8WHL - chains B and F of the 4 polymer chains in the assembly; structure by X-ray diffraction, 3.20 A resolution.

Chain B:
Protein: CLIP-associating protein 2
Source organism: Homo sapiens
UniProtKB: O75122 (CLAP2_HUMAN); residues 1251-1479 here correspond to UniProt positions 1053-1281 (UniProt number = residue number - 198)
Chain sequence (235 residues; numbered 1245 to 1479; the number before each row is that of its first residue):
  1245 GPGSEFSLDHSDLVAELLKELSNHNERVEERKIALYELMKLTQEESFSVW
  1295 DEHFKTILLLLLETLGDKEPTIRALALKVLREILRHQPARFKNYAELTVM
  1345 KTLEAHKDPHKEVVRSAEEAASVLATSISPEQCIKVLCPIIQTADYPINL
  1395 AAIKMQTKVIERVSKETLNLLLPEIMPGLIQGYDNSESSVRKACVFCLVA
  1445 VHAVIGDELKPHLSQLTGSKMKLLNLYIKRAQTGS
Unresolved in the structure: 1245-1252, 1479
Differences from the reference sequence: expression tag (1245-1250)
Reported in the primary citation:
  - mutagenesis - R1435E, L1467E: decreased localization
  - mutagenesis - L1467E: abolished binding to JAKMIP1
  - mutagenesis - L1467E: abolished binding to CENP-J
  - mutagenesis - L1467E: abolished localization to ELKS1 condensate

Chain F:
Protein: Centromere-associated protein E
Source organism: Homo sapiens
UniProtKB: Q02224 (CENPE_HUMAN); residues 487-548 here = UniProt positions 487-548
Chain sequence (66 residues; numbered 483 to 548; the number before each row is that of its first residue):
   483 GPGSATKLLNQENIESELNSLRADYDNLVLDYEQLRTEKEEMELKLKEKN
   533 DLDEFEALERKTKKDQ
Unresolved in the structure: 483-493
Differences from the reference sequence: expression tag (483-486)

How chain B and chain F interact:
Contacting residue pairs (25; chain B residue first):
  Arg-1359(B) with Glu-523(F)
  Ser-1432(B) with Leu-534(F); Phe-537(F); Glu-538(F), hydrogen bond
  Ser-1433(B) with Leu-534(F)
  Arg-1435(B) with Phe-537(F); Glu-541(F), salt bridge
  Lys-1436(B) with Asp-533(F); Leu-534(F); Phe-537(F)
  Val-1439(B) with Phe-537(F), hydrophobic
  Gly-1462(B) with Gln-548(F)
  Ser-1463(B) with Thr-544(F); Gln-548(F)
  Lys-1466(B) with Lys-543(F); Thr-544(F); Asp-547(F), salt bridge; Gln-548(F)
  Leu-1467(B) with Phe-537(F), hydrophobic; Leu-540(F), hydrophobic; Thr-544(F)
  Leu-1470(B) with Leu-540(F), hydrophobic
  Tyr-1471(B) with Phe-537(F); Leu-540(F)
  Arg-1474(B) with Glu-536(F), salt bridge
Also at the interface, not in a pair above, chain B (14 interface residues in all): Lys-1464
Also at the interface, not in a pair above, chain F (13 interface residues in all): Lys-545
The authors on this interface:
  - interface residues, chain B: Arg-1435(B)
  - hot spots on chain B (mutagenesis) - R1435E, L1467E: abolished binding to Centromere-associated protein E (chain F)
  - interface residues, chain F: Glu-541(F)

Overview:
14 residues of chain B and 13 residues of chain F are in contact; the contacts include 1 hydrogen bond and 3
salt bridges. Among the polar pairs are Arg-1435(B)/Glu-541(F), Lys-1466(B)/Asp-547(F) and
Arg-1474(B)/Glu-536(F). From the paper: R1435E and L1467E of chain B reduce localization; interface residues
Arg-1435(B) and Glu-541(F).
Here chain B is CLIP-associating protein 2 and chain F is Centromere-associated protein E, both from Homo
sapiens. Entry 8WHL (Crystal structure of CLASP2 in complex with CENP-E) was determined by X-ray diffraction,
deposited together with 8WHH, 8WHI, 8WHJ, 8WHK and 8WHM.
